5UI8 - chains J and K of the 6 polymer chains in the assembly; structure by X-ray diffraction, 3.76 A resolution.

Chain J:
Name: DNA-directed RNA polymerase subunit beta'
From: Escherichia coli O157:H7
Notes: EC 2.7.7.6
Reference sequence: P0A8T8 (RPOC_ECO57); residue numbers follow UniProt; this construct covers 1-1407
Chain sequence (1407 residues; row label = number of the first residue in the row):
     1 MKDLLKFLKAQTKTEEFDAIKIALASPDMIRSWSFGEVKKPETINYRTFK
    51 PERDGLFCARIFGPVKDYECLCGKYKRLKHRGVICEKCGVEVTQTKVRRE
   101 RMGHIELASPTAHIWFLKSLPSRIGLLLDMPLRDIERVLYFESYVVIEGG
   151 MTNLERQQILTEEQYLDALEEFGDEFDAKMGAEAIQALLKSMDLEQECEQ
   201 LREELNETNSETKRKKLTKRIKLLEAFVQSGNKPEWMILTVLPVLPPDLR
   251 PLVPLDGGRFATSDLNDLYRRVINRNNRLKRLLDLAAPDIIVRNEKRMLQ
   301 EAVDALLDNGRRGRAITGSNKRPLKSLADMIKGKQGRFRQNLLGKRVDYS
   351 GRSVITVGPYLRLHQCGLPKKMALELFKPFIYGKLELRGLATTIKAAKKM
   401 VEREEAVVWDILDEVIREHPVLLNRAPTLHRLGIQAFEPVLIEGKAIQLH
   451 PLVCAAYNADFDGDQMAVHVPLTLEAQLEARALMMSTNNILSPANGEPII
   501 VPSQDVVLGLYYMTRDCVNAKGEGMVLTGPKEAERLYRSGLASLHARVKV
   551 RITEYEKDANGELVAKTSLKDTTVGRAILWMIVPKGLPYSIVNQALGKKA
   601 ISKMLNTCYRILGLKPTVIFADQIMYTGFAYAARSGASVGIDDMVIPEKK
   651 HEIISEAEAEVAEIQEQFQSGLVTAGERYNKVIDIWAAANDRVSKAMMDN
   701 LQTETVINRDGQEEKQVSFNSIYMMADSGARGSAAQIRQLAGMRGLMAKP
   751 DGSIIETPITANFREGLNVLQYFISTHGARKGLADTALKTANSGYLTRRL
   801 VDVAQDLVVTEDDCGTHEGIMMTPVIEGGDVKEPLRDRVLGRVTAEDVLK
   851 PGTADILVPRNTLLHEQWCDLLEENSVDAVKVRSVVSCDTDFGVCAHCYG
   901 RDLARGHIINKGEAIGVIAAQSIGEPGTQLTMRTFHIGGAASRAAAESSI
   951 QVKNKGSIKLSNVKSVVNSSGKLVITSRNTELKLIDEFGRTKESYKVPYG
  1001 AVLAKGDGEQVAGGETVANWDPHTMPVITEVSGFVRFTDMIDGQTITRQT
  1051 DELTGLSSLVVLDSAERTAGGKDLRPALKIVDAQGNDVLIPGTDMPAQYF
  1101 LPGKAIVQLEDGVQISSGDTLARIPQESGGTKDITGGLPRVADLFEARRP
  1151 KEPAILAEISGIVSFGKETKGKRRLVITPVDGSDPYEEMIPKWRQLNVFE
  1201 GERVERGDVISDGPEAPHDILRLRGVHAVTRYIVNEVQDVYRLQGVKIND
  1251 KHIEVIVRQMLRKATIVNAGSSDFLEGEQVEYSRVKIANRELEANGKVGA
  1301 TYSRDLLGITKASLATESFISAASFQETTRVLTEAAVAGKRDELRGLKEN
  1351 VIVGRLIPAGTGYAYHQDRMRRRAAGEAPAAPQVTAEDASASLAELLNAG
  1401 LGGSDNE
Unresolved in the structure: 254-259, 932-947, 1127-1134, 1195-1200, 1373-1407
Bound ions: Zn2+ site 1: Cys70, Cys72, Cys85, Cys88; Mg2+ near Asp462 (its only coordinating residue here); Zn2+ site 2: Cys814, Cys888, Cys898
Swiss-Prot annotation at these positions:
  - binding site (Zn(2+)): Cys70, Cys72, Cys85, Cys88, Cys814, Cys888, Cys895, Cys898
  - binding site (Mg(2+)): Asp460, Asp462, Asp464
  - modified residue: Lys972 (N6-acetyllysine)

Chain K:
Name: DNA-directed RNA polymerase subunit omega
From: Escherichia coli O45:K1 (strain S88 / ExPEC)
Notes: EC 2.7.7.6
Reference sequence: B7MFL0 (RPOZ_ECO45); residue numbers follow UniProt; this construct covers 1-91
Chain sequence (91 residues; row label = number of the first residue in the row):
     1 MARVTVQDAVEKIGNRFDLVLVAARRARQMQVGGKDPLVPEENDKTTVIA
    51 LREIEEGLINNQILDVRERQEQQEQEAAELQAVTAIAEGRR
Unresolved in the structure: 1, 81-91

How chain J and chain K interact:
Residue-residue contacts (47):
  His364(J) - Ala2(K)
  Glu414(J) - Lys45(K)  hydrogen bond (backbone-side chain)
  Val415(J) - Lys45(K)  hydrogen bond (backbone-side chain)
  Ile416(J) - Lys45(K)
  Arg417(J) - Glu42(K)
  Arg417(J) - Asn43(K)  hydrogen bond (side chain-backbone)
  Arg417(J) - Asp44(K)  salt bridge
  Arg417(J) - Lys45(K)
  Glu418(J) - Ala2(K)
  Glu418(J) - Arg3(K)
  Glu418(J) - Asp44(K)
  Glu418(J) - Lys45(K)
  Glu418(J) - Val48(K)
  His419(J) - Lys45(K)
  Glu438(J) - Ala2(K)
  Leu474(J) - Ala24(K)
  Leu474(J) - Ala27(K)  hydrophobic
  Leu474(J) - Arg28(K)
  Leu474(J) - Gln31(K)
  Glu475(J) - Arg28(K)  salt bridge
  Gln477(J) - Thr47(K)
  Leu478(J) - Val20(K)  hydrophobic
  Leu478(J) - Ala23(K)
  Leu478(J) - Ala24(K)
  Arg481(J) - Arg3(K)  hydrogen bond (side chain-backbone)
  Arg481(J) - Val6(K)
  Ala482(J) - Val6(K)
  Ala482(J) - Val20(K)  hydrophobic
  Leu483(J) - Phe17(K)  hydrophobic
  Leu483(J) - Val20(K)  hydrophobic
  Thr487(J) - Val4(K)  hydrogen bond (side chain-backbone)
  Thr487(J) - Thr5(K)
  Asn488(J) - Val6(K)
  Leu614(J) - Thr5(K)
  Leu614(J) - Gln7(K)
  Lys615(J) - Thr5(K)
  Lys615(J) - Asp8(K)  salt bridge
  Leu903(J) - Arg16(K)
  Arg905(J) - Arg16(K)
  Asn910(J) - Asn15(K)  hydrogen bond (side chain-backbone)
  Asn910(J) - Arg16(K)
  Lys911(J) - Asn15(K)  hydrogen bond (backbone-side chain)
  Gly912(J) - Phe17(K)
  Gly1360(J) - Phe17(K)
  Thr1361(J) - Phe17(K)
  Thr1361(J) - Leu21(K)
  Ala1364(J) - Leu21(K)  hydrophobic
Other interface residues (no listed pair), chain J (31 interface residues in all): Glu479, Met485, Val618, Glu913
Other interface residues (no listed pair), chain K (25 interface residues in all): Leu19, Leu51

Overview:
The interface between chain J and chain K involves 31 residues on one side and 25 on the other, with 7
hydrogen bonds and 3 salt bridges. Polar contacts include Arg417(J)-Asp44(K), Glu475(J)-Arg28(K) and
Lys615(J)-Asp8(K).
Chain J is DNA-directed RNA polymerase subunit beta' (Escherichia coli O157:H7) and chain K is DNA-directed
RNA polymerase subunit omega (Escherichia coli O45:K1 (strain S88 / ExPEC)); the structure, structure of
sigmaN-holoenzyme, was determined by X-ray diffraction (same publication as 5UI5).
